8FA7 - chains H and L of the 3 polymer chains in the assembly; structure by X-ray diffraction, 1.80 A resolution.

# Chain H
Protein: Ky15.11 Antibody, heavy chain
Source organism: Mus musculus
Notes: antibody fragment or engineered binder
Chain sequence (232 residues; each row starts with the number of its first residue; a row labelled like 82A-82C holds insertion residues (82A, then the next letters in order)):
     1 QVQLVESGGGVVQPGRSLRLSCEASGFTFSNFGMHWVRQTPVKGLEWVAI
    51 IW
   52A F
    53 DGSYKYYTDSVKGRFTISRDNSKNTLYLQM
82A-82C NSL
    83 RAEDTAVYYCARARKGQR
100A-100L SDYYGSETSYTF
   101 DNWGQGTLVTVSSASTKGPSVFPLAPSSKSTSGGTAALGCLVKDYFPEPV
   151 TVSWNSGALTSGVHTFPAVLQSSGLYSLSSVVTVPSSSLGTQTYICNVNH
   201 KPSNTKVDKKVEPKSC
Unresolved in the structure: 215-216
Disulfide bonds: Cys-22/Cys-92, Cys-140/Cys-196

# Chain L
Protein: Ky15.11 Antibody, light chain
Source organism: Mus musculus
Notes: antibody fragment or engineered binder
Chain sequence (213 residues; row label = number of the first residue in the row; note: 1 number in that range is skipped by the numbering (no residue carries it; nothing is unmodelled there)):
     1 DIQMTQSPSTLSASVGDRVTITCRASQSINGWLAWYQQKPGKAPKFLIYK
    51 ASILESGIPSRFSGSGSGTEFTLTISSLQPDDFATYYCQQYSSY
    96 WTFGQGTKVEIKRTVAAPSVFIFPPSDEQLKSGTASVVCLLNNFYPREAK
   146 VQWKVDNALQSGNSQESVTEQDSKDSTYSLSSTLTLSKADYEKHKVYACE
   196 VTHQGLSSPVTKSFNRGEC
Disulfide bonds: Cys-23/Cys-88, Cys-134/Cys-194

# Chain H / chain L interface
Residue-residue contacts - 87 pairs, chain H then chain L:
  His-35(H) / Trp-96(L)
  Gln-39(H) / Gln-38(L)  hydrogen bond
  Gln-39(H) / Tyr-87(L)  hydrogen bond
  Leu-45(H) / Tyr-87(L)  hydrophobic
  Leu-45(H) / Phe-98(L)
  Trp-47(H) / Trp-96(L)
  Ile-50(H) / Trp-96(L)  hydrophobic
  Tyr-58(H) / Tyr-94(L)  hydrophobic
  Tyr-58(H) / Trp-96(L)
  Tyr-91(H) / Gln-38(L)  hydrogen bond
  Tyr-91(H) / Lys-42(L)
  Tyr-91(H) / Ala-43(L)  hydrophobic
  Tyr-91(H) / Pro-44(L)
  Arg-96(H) / Phe-46(L)
  Arg-96(H) / Tyr-49(L)
  Arg-96(H) / Glu-55(L)  salt bridge
  Gly-98(H) / Trp-32(L)
  Gly-98(H) / Tyr-49(L)
  Gly-98(H) / Lys-50(L)
  Gly-98(H) / Tyr-91(L)  hydrogen bond (backbone-side chain)
  Gln-99(H) / Tyr-49(L)
  Gln-99(H) / Lys-50(L)
  Glu-100G(H) / Trp-32(L)
  Thr-100H(H) / Trp-32(L)
  Ser-100I(H) / Trp-32(L)
  Ser-100I(H) / Tyr-91(L)  hydrogen bond (side chain-backbone)
  Tyr-100J(H) / Tyr-91(L)
  Tyr-100J(H) / Trp-96(L)  hydrogen bond (backbone-side chain)
  Thr-100K(H) / Tyr-36(L)  hydrogen bond
  Thr-100K(H) / Gln-89(L)  hydrogen bond
  Thr-100K(H) / Tyr-91(L)
  Thr-100K(H) / Trp-96(L)
  Phe-100L(H) / Tyr-36(L)  hydrogen bond (backbone-side chain)
  Phe-100L(H) / Phe-46(L)
  Phe-100L(H) / Gln-89(L)
  Phe-100L(H) / Trp-96(L)  hydrophobic
  Phe-100L(H) / Phe-98(L)  hydrophobic
  Asp-101(H) / Phe-46(L)
  Trp-103(H) / Tyr-36(L)
  Trp-103(H) / Ala-43(L)  hydrophobic
  Trp-103(H) / Pro-44(L)
  Gly-104(H) / Ala-43(L)
  Phe-122(H) / Ser-121(L)
  Phe-122(H) / Gln-124(L)
  Pro-123(H) / Ser-121(L)
  Pro-123(H) / Glu-123(L)
  Leu-124(H) / Phe-118(L)
  Leu-124(H) / Val-133(L)  hydrophobic
  Ala-125(H) / Phe-118(L)
  Lys-129(H) / Phe-116(L)
  Lys-129(H) / Ile-117(L)  hydrogen bond (backbone-backbone)
  Lys-129(H) / Ser-208(L)  hydrogen bond (side chain-backbone)
  Lys-129(H) / Glu-213(L)  salt bridge
  Ser-130(H) / Phe-116(L)
  Ser-130(H) / Ile-117(L)
  Ser-130(H) / Phe-118(L)
  Thr-131(H) / Phe-116(L)
  Thr-131(H) / Lys-207(L)  hydrogen bond (backbone-side chain)
  Ser-132(H) / Ser-114(L)
  Ser-132(H) / Phe-116(L)
  Ala-137(H) / Phe-116(L)  hydrophobic
  Ala-137(H) / Phe-118(L)
  Ala-137(H) / Leu-135(L)  hydrophobic
  Leu-141(H) / Ser-131(L)
  Lys-143(H) / Gln-124(L)
  Lys-143(H) / Ser-131(L)
  His-164(H) / Asn-137(L)
  His-164(H) / Asn-138(L)  hydrogen bond
  His-164(H) / Ser-174(L)  hydrogen bond
  Phe-166(H) / Leu-135(L)  hydrophobic
  Phe-166(H) / Ser-162(L)
  Phe-166(H) / Thr-164(L)
  Phe-166(H) / Ser-174(L)
  Phe-166(H) / Leu-175(L)
  Phe-166(H) / Ser-176(L)
  Pro-167(H) / Ser-162(L)  hydrogen bond (backbone-side chain)
  Pro-167(H) / Val-163(L)
  Val-169(H) / Gln-160(L)
  Val-169(H) / Glu-161(L)
  Leu-170(H) / Gln-160(L)  hydrogen bond (backbone-side chain)
  Gln-171(H) / Gln-160(L)
  Ser-179(H) / Ser-176(L)  hydrogen bond
  Val-181(H) / Leu-135(L)  hydrophobic
  Thr-183(H) / Asn-137(L)
  Lys-209(H) / Glu-123(L)  salt bridge
  Lys-214(H) / Asp-122(L)  salt bridge
  Lys-214(H) / Cys-214(L)
Other interface residues (no listed pair), chain H (49 interface residues in all): Val-37, Glu-46, Arg-100, Gln-105, Thr-135, Ala-136, Leu-138, Thr-165
Other interface residues (no listed pair), chain L (46 interface residues in all): Ile-53, Asp-167, Thr-178, Thr-180, Phe-209

# In short
Chain H and chain L form an interface of 49 and 46 residues respectively; the contacts include 17 hydrogen
bonds and 4 salt bridges. Among the polar pairs are Arg-96(H)/Glu-55(L), Lys-129(H)/Glu-213(L) and
Lys-209(H)/Glu-123(L).
Chain H is Ky15.11 Antibody, heavy chain and chain L is Ky15.11 Antibody, light chain, both from Mus musculus;
the structure, Crystal structure of Ky15.11 Fab in complex with circumsporozoite protein KQPA peptide, was
determined by X-ray diffraction (same publication as 8F95, 8F9E, 8F9F, 8F9S, 8F9T, 8F9U and 11 further
entries).
